PDB entry 9CSB | electron microscopy, 3.34 A resolution | chains B and C of the 7 polymer chains in the assembly

== Chain B ==
Molecule: Gamma-aminobutyric acid receptor subunit alpha-1
Source organism: Homo sapiens
UniProtKB: P14867 (GBRA1_HUMAN); residues 1-429 here correspond to UniProt positions 28-456 (UniProt number = residue number + 27)
Sequence (429 residues; each row starts with the number of its first residue):
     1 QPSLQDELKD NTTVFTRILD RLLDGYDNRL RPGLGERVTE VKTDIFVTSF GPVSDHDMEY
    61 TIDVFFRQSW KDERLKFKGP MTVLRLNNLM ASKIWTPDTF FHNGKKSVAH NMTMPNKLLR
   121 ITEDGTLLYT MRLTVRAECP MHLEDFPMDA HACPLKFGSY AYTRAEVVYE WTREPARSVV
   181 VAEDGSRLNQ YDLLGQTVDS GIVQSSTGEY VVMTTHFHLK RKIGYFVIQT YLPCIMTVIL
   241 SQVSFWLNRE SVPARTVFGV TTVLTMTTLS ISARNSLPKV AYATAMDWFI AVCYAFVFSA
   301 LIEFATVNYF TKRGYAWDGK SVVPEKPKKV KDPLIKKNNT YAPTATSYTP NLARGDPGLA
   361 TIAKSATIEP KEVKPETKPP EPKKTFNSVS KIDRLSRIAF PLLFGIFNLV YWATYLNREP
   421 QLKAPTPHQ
Not modelled in the structure: 1-11, 312-384, 419-429
Disulfide bonds: C139-C153
Glycans and other covalent adducts: glycan linked to N111
Ligand contacts: PIO ([(2R)-2-octanoyloxy-3-[oxidanyl-[(1R,2R,3S,4R,5R,6S)-2,3,6-tris(oxidanyl)-4,5-diphosphonooxy-cyclohexyl]oxy-phosphoryl]oxy-propyl] octanoate): R249, T306, F310, F386, N387, S388, V389, S390, K391, I392, L395
Swiss-Prot annotation at these positions:
  - binding site (4-aminobutanoate): R67, T130
  - binding site (3alpha-hydroxy-5alpha-pregnan-11,20-dione): W246
  - glycosylation (N-linked (GlcNAc...) asparagine): N11, N111

== Chain C ==
Molecule: Gamma-aminobutyric acid receptor subunit beta-2
Source organism: Homo sapiens
UniProtKB: P47870 (GBRB2_HUMAN); residues 1-488 here correspond to UniProt positions 25-512 (UniProt number = residue number + 24)
Sequence (488 residues; numbered 1 to 488; the number before each row is that of its first residue):
     1 QSVNDPSNMS LVKETVDRLL KGYDIRLRPD FGGPPVAVGM NIDIASIDMV SEVNMDYTLT
    61 MYFQQAWRDK RLSYNVIPLN LTLDNRVADQ LWVPDTYFLN DKKSFVHGVT VKNRMIRLHP
   121 DGTVLYGLRI TTTAACMMDL RRYPLDEQNC TLEIESYGYT TDDIEFYWRG DDNAVTGVTK
   181 IELPQFSIVD YKLITKKVVF STGSYPRLSL SFKLKRNIGY FILQTYMPSI LITILSWVSF
   241 WINYDASAAR VALGITTVLT MTTINTHLRE TLPKIPYVKA IDMYLMGCFV FVFMALLEYA
   301 LVNYIFFGRG PQRQKKAAEK AASANNEKMR LDVNKIFYKD IKQNGTQYRS LWDPTGNLSP
   361 TRRTTNYDFS LYTMDPHENI LLSTLEIKNE MATSEAVMGL GDPRSTMLAY DASSIQYRKA
   421 GLPRHSFGRN ALERHVAQKK SRLRRRASQL KITIPDLTDV NAIDRWSRIF FPVVFSFFNI
   481 VYWLYYVN
Not modelled in the structure: 1-6, 309-460, 488
Disulfide bonds: C136-C150
Glycans and other covalent adducts: glycan linked to N149
Swiss-Prot annotation at these positions:
  - binding site (histamine): Y97, S156, Y157, T202
  - binding site (4-aminobutanoate): Y157, T202
  - modified residue: Y417 (Phosphotyrosine)
  - glycosylation (N-linked (GlcNAc...) asparagine): N8, N80, N149

== Interface between chain B and chain C ==
Pairs across the interface (83; chain B residue first):
  G25(B) - K13(C)  hydrogen bond (backbone-side chain)
  Y26(B) - K13(C)
  D27(B) - K13(C)
  N28(B) - R86(C)
  R29(B) - D84(C)  hydrogen bond (backbone-backbone)
  L30(B) - M9(C)  hydrophobic
  L30(B) - V12(C)  hydrophobic
  R31(B) - M9(C)
  G33(B) - M9(C)
  L34(B) - M9(C)
  L34(B) - V12(C)  hydrophobic
  R74(B) - M9(C)
  S92(B) - R86(C)  hydrogen bond (backbone-side chain)
  I94(B) - R86(C)
  W95(B) - D84(C)
  P97(B) - T110(C)
  D98(B) - V111(C)
  T99(B) - V109(C)
  T99(B) - T110(C)  hydrogen bond (backbone-backbone)
  F100(B) - Y62(C)
  F100(B) - V109(C)
  F100(B) - N113(C)
  F100(B) - R129(C)
  F101(B) - V109(C)  hydrophobic
  F101(B) - R129(C)  hydrogen bond (backbone-side chain)
  H102(B) - Y62(C)
  G104(B) - R129(C)  hydrogen bond (backbone-side chain)
  K105(B) - F105(C)
  K105(B) - H107(C)
  K106(B) - F105(C)
  S107(B) - V109(C)
  A109(B) - V109(C)
  M131(B) - T110(C)
  L133(B) - V109(C)  hydrophobic
  E138(B) - S46(C)  hydrogen bond
  E138(B) - D48(C)
  Y160(B) - Y62(C)  hydrophobic
  Y160(B) - N113(C)
  Y160(B) - R114(C)
  Y160(B) - M115(C)  hydrophobic
  Y160(B) - G127(C)
  Y160(B) - L128(C)  hydrogen bond (side chain-backbone)
  Y160(B) - R129(C)  hydrogen bond (side chain-backbone)
  A161(B) - T82(C)
  A161(B) - M115(C)  hydrophobic
  A161(B) - R117(C)  hydrogen bond (backbone-side chain)
  Y162(B) - T82(C)
  Y162(B) - D84(C)
  T163(B) - R117(C)
  E166(B) - T82(C)  hydrogen bond
  S206(B) - D43(C)  hydrogen bond
  T207(B) - M115(C)
  Y210(B) - M115(C)
  Y210(B) - R117(C)
  V252(B) - I242(C)  hydrophobic
  V252(B) - A249(C)  hydrophobic
  T256(B) - A249(C)
  T256(B) - L253(C)
  V260(B) - L253(C)  hydrophobic
  V260(B) - T256(C)
  V263(B) - L235(C)  hydrophobic
  L264(B) - T260(C)
  T267(B) - P228(C)
  I271(B) - H267(C)
  R274(B) - Y220(C)  hydrogen bond (backbone-side chain)
  R274(B) - L223(C)
  R274(B) - Q224(C)
  K279(B) - P184(C)
  K279(B) - Q185(C)  hydrogen bond (backbone-backbone)
  K279(B) - Y220(C)
  V280(B) - P184(C)
  V280(B) - Y220(C)
  A281(B) - P184(C)
  A281(B) - N217(C)
  A281(B) - G219(C)
  D287(B) - L223(C)
  Y294(B) - L231(C)
  F298(B) - I234(C)  hydrophobic
  L301(B) - L235(C)  hydrophobic
  A305(B) - V238(C)  hydrophobic
  N308(B) - W241(C)
  N308(B) - I242(C)
  N308(B) - N243(C)
Also at the interface, not in a pair above, chain B (60 interface residues in all): P32, G35, D57, Q68, T96, V108, P253, Y309
Also at the interface, not in a pair above, chain C (55 interface residues in all): N8, V16, L20, N41, M49, Q64, L83, V87, L125, I232, A246, A248, R468

== Overview ==
60 residues of chain B face 55 of chain C across their interface, with 14 hydrogen bonds. Polar contacts
include G25(B)-K13(C), S92(B)-R86(C) and F101(B)-R129(C). Bound to chain B: compound PIO.
Chain B is Gamma-aminobutyric acid receptor subunit alpha-1 and chain C is Gamma-aminobutyric acid receptor
subunit beta-2, both from Homo sapiens; the structure, Native human GABAA receptor of
beta3-alpha1-beta2-alpha2-gamma2 assembly, was determined by electron microscopy, deposited together with
9CRS, 9CRV, 9CT0, 9CTJ, 9CTP, 9CTV and 6 further entries.
